PDB entry 7VRL | solution NMR | chains A and B

Chain A:
Molecule: 7-nt RNA strand
Sequence (7 nucleotides; row label = number of the first residue in the row):
     1 UGCAUAU

Chain B:
Protein: RNA binding protein fox-1 homolog 1
Organism: Homo sapiens
UniProtKB: Q9NWB1 (RFOX1_HUMAN); residues 109-208 here = UniProt positions 109-208
Sequence (102 residues; row label = number of the first residue in the row):
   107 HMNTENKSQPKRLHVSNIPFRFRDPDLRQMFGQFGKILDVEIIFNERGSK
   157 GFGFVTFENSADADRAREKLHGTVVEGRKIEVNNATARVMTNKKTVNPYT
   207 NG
Sequence notes: expression tag (107-108)
UniProt features mapped onto this chain:
  - site (Interaction with RNA): Arg-118, Phe-126, Arg-127, Asn-151, Lys-156, Phe-160, Arg-184, Arg-194
Reported in the primary citation:
  - binding site for the 7-nt RNA strand (chain A): Arg-118, Phe-160
  - conformationally variable residues (order/disorder transition, side-chain flip): Lys-117, Arg-118 to Val-121, Ile-143 to Glu-152, Gly-159 to Glu-164, Asn-190, Ala-191 to Ala-193

Chain A / chain B interface:
Residue-residue contacts (29; chain A residue first):
  U1(A) / Phe-126(B)  sugar contact
  U1(A) / Arg-153(B)  sugar contact
  G2(A) / Asn-123(B)  base contact
  G2(A) / Ile-124(B)  base contact
  G2(A) / Pro-125(B)  base contact
  G2(A) / Phe-126(B)  base contact
  G2(A) / Gly-157(B)  base contact
  G2(A) / Arg-184(B)  base contact
  C3(A) / Phe-126(B)  base contact
  C3(A) / Asn-151(B)  base contact
  C3(A) / Arg-153(B)  base contact
  C3(A) / Lys-156(B)  sugar contact
  A4(A) / Ser-122(B)  base contact
  A4(A) / Asn-123(B)  base contact
  A4(A) / Lys-156(B)  sugar contact
  A4(A) / Gly-157(B)  base contact
  A4(A) / Phe-158(B)  sugar contact
  U5(A) / His-120(B)  base contact
  U5(A) / Phe-158(B)  sugar contact
  U5(A) / Phe-160(B)  sugar contact
  U5(A) / Thr-192(B)  base contact
  A6(A) / Arg-118(B)  base contact
  A6(A) / Ile-149(B)  sugar contact
  A6(A) / Phe-160(B)  base contact
  A6(A) / Ala-193(B)  base contact
  A6(A) / Arg-194(B)  base contact
  U7(A) / Ile-149(B)  phosphate contact
  U7(A) / Phe-150(B)  base contact
  U7(A) / Asn-151(B)  base contact
Also at the interface, not in a pair above, chain B (21 interface residues in all): Glu-147, Ser-155

Summary:
7 residues of chain A and 21 residues of chain B are in contact. The paper reports a binding site for the 7-nt
RNA strand (chain A) at Arg-118(B) and Phe-160(B); conformational variability at Lys-117(B), Arg-118(B) and
Ile-143(B) among others.
Chain A is a 7-nt RNA strand and chain B is RNA binding protein fox-1 homolog 1 (Homo sapiens); the structure,
Solution structure of Rbfox RRM bound to a non-cognate RNA, was determined by solution NMR.
